Entry 7VXK (electron microscopy, 3.70 A resolution); this record covers chains D and B of the 4 polymer chains in the assembly.

# Chain D (and B)
Molecule: Spike glycoprotein
Organism: Severe acute respiratory syndrome coronavirus 2
Notes: chain B of this document is another copy of the same molecule, construct and numbering; everything in this record applies to it too
Reference sequence: P0DTC2 (SPIKE_SARS2); aligned to UniProt positions 1-1206 over residues 1-1206
Sequence (1258 residues; row label = number of the first residue in the row; note: 3 numbers in that range are skipped by the numbering (no residue carries them; nothing is unmodelled there)):
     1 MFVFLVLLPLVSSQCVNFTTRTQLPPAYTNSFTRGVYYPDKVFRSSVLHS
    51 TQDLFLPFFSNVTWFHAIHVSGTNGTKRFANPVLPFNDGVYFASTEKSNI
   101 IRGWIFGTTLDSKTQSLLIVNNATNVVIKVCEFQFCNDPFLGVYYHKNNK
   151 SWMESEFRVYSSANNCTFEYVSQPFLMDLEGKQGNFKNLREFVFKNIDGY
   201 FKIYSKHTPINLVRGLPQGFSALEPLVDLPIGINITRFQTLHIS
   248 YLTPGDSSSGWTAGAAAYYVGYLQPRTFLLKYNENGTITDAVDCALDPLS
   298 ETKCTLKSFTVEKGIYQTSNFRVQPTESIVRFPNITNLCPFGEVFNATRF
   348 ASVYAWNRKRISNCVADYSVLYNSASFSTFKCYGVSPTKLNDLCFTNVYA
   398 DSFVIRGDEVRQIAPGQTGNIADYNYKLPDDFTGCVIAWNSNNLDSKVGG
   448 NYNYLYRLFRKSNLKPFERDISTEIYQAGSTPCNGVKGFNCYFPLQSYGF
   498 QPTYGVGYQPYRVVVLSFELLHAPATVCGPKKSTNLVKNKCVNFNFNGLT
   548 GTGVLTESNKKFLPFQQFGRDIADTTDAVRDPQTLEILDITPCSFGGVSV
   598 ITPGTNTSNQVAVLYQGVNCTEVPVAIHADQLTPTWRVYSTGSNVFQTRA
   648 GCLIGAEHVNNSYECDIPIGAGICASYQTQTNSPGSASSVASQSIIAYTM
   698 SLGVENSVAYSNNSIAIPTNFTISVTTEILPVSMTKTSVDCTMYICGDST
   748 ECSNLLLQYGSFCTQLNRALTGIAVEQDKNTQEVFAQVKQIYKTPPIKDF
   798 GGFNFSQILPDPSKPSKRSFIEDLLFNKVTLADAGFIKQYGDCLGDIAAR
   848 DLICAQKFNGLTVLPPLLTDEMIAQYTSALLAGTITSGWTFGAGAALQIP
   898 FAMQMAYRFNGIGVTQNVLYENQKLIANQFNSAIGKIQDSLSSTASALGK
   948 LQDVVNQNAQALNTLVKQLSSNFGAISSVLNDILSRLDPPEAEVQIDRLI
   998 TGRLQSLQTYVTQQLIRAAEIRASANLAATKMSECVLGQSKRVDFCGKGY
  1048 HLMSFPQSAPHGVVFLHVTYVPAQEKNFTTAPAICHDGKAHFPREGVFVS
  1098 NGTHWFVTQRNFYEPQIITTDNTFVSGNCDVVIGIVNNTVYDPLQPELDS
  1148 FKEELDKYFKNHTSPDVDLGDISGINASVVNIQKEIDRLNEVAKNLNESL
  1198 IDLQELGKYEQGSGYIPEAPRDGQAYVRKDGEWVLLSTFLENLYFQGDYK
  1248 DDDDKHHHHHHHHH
Unresolved in the structure: 1-13, 70-76, 248-254, 621-640, 677-688, 828-847, 1162-1261 (chain B: 1-13, 70-76, 248-254, 471-490, 621-640, 677-688, 828-847, 1162-1261)
Disulfides: C131-C166, C291-C301, C379-C432, C480-C488, C538-C590, C617-C649, C662-C671, C738-C760, C743-C749, C1032-C1043, C1082-C1126
Construct notes: variant F18 (Leu in P0DTC2), A80 (Asp in P0DTC2), G215 (Asp in P0DTC2), I243 (Arg246 in P0DTC2), N417 (Lys in P0DTC2), K484 (Glu in P0DTC2), Y501 (Asn in P0DTC2), G614 (Asp in P0DTC2), G682 (Arg in P0DTC2), S683 (Arg in P0DTC2), S685 (Arg in P0DTC2), V701 (Ala in P0DTC2), P986 (Lys in P0DTC2), P987 (Val in P0DTC2); expression tag (1207-1261)
Swiss-Prot annotation at these positions:
  - region: N280 to C301 (Putative superantigen), R403 to D405 (Integrin-binding motif), N448 to F456 (Immunodominant HLA epitope recognized by the CD8+), P681, A684 (Putative superantigen), S816 to Y837 (Fusion peptide 1), K835 to F855 (Fusion peptide 2), D1163 to E1202 (Heptad repeat 2)
  - site: R815, S816 (Cleavage)
  - glycosylation: N17 (N-linked (GlcNAc...) (complex) asparagine), N61 (N-linked (GlcNAc...) (hybrid) asparagine), N74 (N-linked (GlcNAc...) (complex) asparagine), N122 (N-linked (GlcNAc...) (hybrid) asparagine), N149 (N-linked (GlcNAc...) (complex) asparagine), N165 (N-linked (GlcNAc...) (complex) asparagine), N234 (N-linked (GlcNAc...) (high mannose) asparagine), N282 (N-linked (GlcNAc...) (complex) asparagine), T323 (O-linked (GalNAc) threonine), S325 (O-linked (HexNAc...) serine), N331 (N-linked (GlcNAc...) (complex) asparagine), N343 (N-linked (GlcNAc...) (complex) asparagine), N603 (N-linked (GlcNAc...) (hybrid) asparagine), N616 (N-linked (GlcNAc...) (complex) asparagine), N657 (N-linked (GlcNAc...) (complex) asparagine), T676 (O-linked (GlcNAc...) threonine), T678 (O-linked (GlcNAc...) threonine), N709 (N-linked (GlcNAc...) (high mannose) asparagine), N717 (N-linked (GlcNAc...) (hybrid) asparagine), N801 (N-linked (GlcNAc...) (hybrid) asparagine) and 6 more in UniProt

# How chain D and chain B interact
Residue-residue contacts (151; chain D residue first):
  N317(D) - D737(B)
  R319(D) - D745(B)
  R357(D) - Y200(B)
  R357(D) - P230(B)  hydrogen bond (side chain-backbone)
  R357(D) - I231(B)
  G381(D) - R983(B)
  G381(D) - L984(B)
  G381(D) - D985(B)
  V382(D) - R983(B)  hydrogen bond (backbone-backbone)
  V382(D) - D985(B)
  L390(D) - S982(B)
  N394(D) - Y200(B)  hydrogen bond
  Y396(D) - Y200(B)  hydrogen bond
  G476(D) - K386(B)
  S477(D) - T385(B)  hydrogen bond
  S477(D) - K386(B)
  T478(D) - T385(B)  hydrogen bond
  N487(D) - F377(B)
  N487(D) - S383(B)
  E516(D) - Y200(B)  hydrogen bond
  L517(D) - R983(B)
  H519(D) - K41(B)  hydrogen bond (side chain-backbone)
  T547(D) - N978(B)  hydrogen bond (backbone-side chain)
  G548(D) - N978(B)
  T549(D) - D745(B)  hydrogen bond
  K558(D) - F43(B)
  F559(D) - F43(B)  hydrophobic
  F562(D) - Y38(B)  hydrophobic
  F562(D) - K41(B)
  F562(D) - E224(B)
  F562(D) - P225(B)
  Q563(D) - K41(B)
  Q563(D) - F43(B)
  Q564(D) - K41(B)  hydrogen bond (backbone-backbone)
  F565(D) - K41(B)
  F565(D) - V42(B)
  F565(D) - F43(B)  hydrogen bond (backbone-backbone)
  G566(D) - F43(B)
  R567(D) - V42(B)
  R567(D) - F43(B)  hydrogen bond (backbone-backbone)
  R567(D) - R44(B)
  A570(D) - N856(B)
  A570(D) - V963(B)  hydrophobic
  P589(D) - F855(B)  hydrophobic
  F592(D) - M740(B)  hydrophobic
  F592(D) - K854(B)
  F592(D) - F855(B)
  R646(D) - T866(B)
  P665(D) - L864(B)  hydrophobic
  G667(D) - L864(B)
  A668(D) - P863(B)  hydrogen bond (backbone-backbone)
  A668(D) - L864(B)
  A668(D) - T866(B)
  G669(D) - L864(B)  hydrogen bond (backbone-backbone)
  G669(D) - T866(B)
  G669(D) - M869(B)
  T696(D) - M869(B)
  M697(D) - L864(B)  hydrophobic
  M697(D) - M869(B)
  L699(D) - I788(B)
  L699(D) - M869(B)  hydrophobic
  L699(D) - Q872(B)
  L699(D) - Y873(B)
  G700(D) - K786(B)
  G700(D) - I788(B)
  V701(D) - K786(B)
  V701(D) - Q787(B)
  V701(D) - I788(B)  hydrogen bond (backbone-backbone)
  E702(D) - I788(B)
  E702(D) - K790(B)  salt bridge
  N703(D) - Q787(B)
  N703(D) - I788(B)  hydrogen bond (backbone-backbone)
  N703(D) - Y789(B)
  S704(D) - K790(B)
  V705(D) - T883(B)
  V705(D) - A893(B)  hydrophobic
  A706(D) - T883(B)
  A706(D) - Q895(B)  hydrogen bond (backbone-side chain)
  Y707(D) - P792(B)  hydrophobic
  Y707(D) - D796(B)  hydrogen bond (side chain-backbone)
  Y707(D) - F797(B)
  Y707(D) - Q895(B)
  Y707(D) - I896(B)
  Y707(D) - F898(B)  hydrogen bond (side chain-backbone)
  S708(D) - Q895(B)
  S708(D) - P897(B)
  N709(D) - D796(B)  hydrogen bond
  N709(D) - P897(B)
  S711(D) - Q895(B)
  S711(D) - P897(B)
  I712(D) - Q895(B)
  A713(D) - L894(B)
  A713(D) - Q895(B)  hydrogen bond (backbone-backbone)
  P715(D) - L894(B)
  Q957(D) - R765(B)
  T961(D) - S758(B)
  T961(D) - Q762(B)  hydrogen bond
  Q965(D) - Y756(B)  hydrogen bond (side chain-backbone)
  Q965(D) - S758(B)  hydrogen bond
  S968(D) - Q755(B)
  S968(D) - G757(B)
  N969(D) - Q755(B)  hydrogen bond (backbone-backbone)
  F970(D) - Q755(B)  hydrogen bond (backbone-backbone)
  F970(D) - Y756(B)
  G971(D) - Q755(B)
  G971(D) - Y756(B)
  A972(D) - Q755(B)
  Q1002(D) - Q1002(B)
  Q1010(D) - Q762(B)  hydrogen bond
  I1013(D) - L1012(B)  hydrophobic
  E1017(D) - R1019(B)  salt bridge
  R1039(D) - T1027(B)
  R1039(D) - E1031(B)  salt bridge
  R1039(D) - R1039(B)
  V1040(D) - S1030(B)
  V1040(D) - E1031(B)
  D1041(D) - Q784(B)
  D1041(D) - S1030(B)  hydrogen bond
  G1046(D) - A890(B)
  Y1047(D) - W886(B)
  Y1047(D) - A890(B)  hydrophobic
  E1072(D) - A893(B)
  E1072(D) - L894(B)
  N1074(D) - Q895(B)
  T1077(D) - P897(B)
  T1077(D) - M900(B)  hydrogen bond
  P1079(D) - Y917(B)
  F1089(D) - Q913(B)
  F1089(D) - N914(B)
  F1089(D) - Y917(B)  hydrophobic
  P1090(D) - Q913(B)
  V1094(D) - M900(B)  hydrophobic
  R1107(D) - W886(B)
  R1107(D) - Y904(B)
  F1121(D) - T912(B)
  S1123(D) - N914(B)  hydrogen bond
  S1123(D) - E1111(B)  hydrogen bond
  V1128(D) - Y917(B)
  L1141(D) - L1141(B)  hydrophobic
  L1145(D) - F1148(B)  hydrophobic
  K1149(D) - F1148(B)
  K1149(D) - Y1155(B)
  L1152(D) - F1148(B)  hydrophobic
  L1152(D) - L1152(B)  hydrophobic
  D1153(D) - Y1155(B)
  D1153(D) - H1159(B)
  F1156(D) - L1152(B)  hydrophobic
  F1156(D) - H1159(B)
  H1159(D) - F1156(B)
  T1160(D) - H1159(B)
  T1160(D) - T1160(B)
Other interface residues (no listed pair), chain D (108 interface residues in all): T302, K386, L560, I569, Q613, A647, I670, C671, I714, T1006, T1009, K1045, Y1067, V1068, P1069, A1078, G1124, V1129, I1130, F1148, K1157
Other interface residues (no listed pair), chain B (101 interface residues in all): D40, N282, G283, P384, G744, F759, L849, A852, G857, L861, P862, S884, G889, G891, A892, E918, Q920, P986, E988, Q1005, T1009, L1034, G1035, L1145

# Overview
108 residues of chain D face 101 of chain B across their interface, with 32 hydrogen bonds and 3 salt bridges.
Polar contacts include E702(D)-K790(B), E1017(D)-R1019(B) and R1039(D)-E1031(B).
Chain D and chain B are both Spike glycoprotein (Severe acute respiratory syndrome coronavirus 2); the
structure, SARS-CoV-2 spike protein in complex with ACE2, Beta variant, C2A state, was determined by electron
microscopy together with 7VX4, 7VX5, 7VX9, 7VXA, 7VXB, 7VXC and 3 further entries from the same study.
